Entry 9FIB (electron microscopy, 2.30 A resolution); this record covers chains B and Q of the 16 polymer chains in the assembly.

== Chain B ==
Molecule: 16S rRNA
Source organism: Escherichia coli
Sequence (1083 nucleotides; each row starts with the number of its first residue; note: 459 numbers in that range are skipped by the numbering (no residue carries them; nothing is unmodelled there)):
     1 AAAUUGAAGA GUUUGAUCAU GGCUCAGAUU GAACGCUGGC GGCAGGCCUA ACACAUGCAA
    61 GUCGAACGGU AACAGGAAGA AGCUUGCUUC UUUGCUGACG AGUGGCGGAC GGGUGAGUAA
   121 UGUCUGGGAA ACUGCCUGAU GGAGGGGGAU AACUACUGGA AACGGUAGCU AAUACCGCAU
   181 AACGUCGCAA GACCAAAGAG GGGGACCUUC GGGCCUCUUG CCAUCGGAUG UGCCCAGAUG
   241 GGAUUAGCUA GUAGGUGGGG UAACGGCUCA CCUAGGCGAC GAUCCCUAGC UGGUCUGAGA
   301 GGAUGACCAG CCACACUGGA ACUGAGACAC GGUCCAGACU CCUACGGGAG GCAGCAGUGG
   361 GGAAUAUUGC ACAAUGGGCG CAAGCCUGAU GCAGCCAUGC CGCGUGUAUG AAGAAGCCCU
   421 UCGGGUUGUA AAGUACUUUC AGCGGGGAGG AAGGGAGUAA AGUUAAUACC UUUGCUCAUU
   481 GACGUUACCC GCAGAAGAAG CACCGGCUAA CUCCGUGCCA GCAGCCXCGG UAAUACGGAG
   541 GGUGCAAGCG UUAAUCGGAA UUACUGGGCG UAAAGCGCAC GCAGGCGGUU UGUUAAGUCA
   601 GAUGUGAAAU CCCCGGGCUC AACCUGGGAA CUGCAUCUGA UACUGGCAAG CUUGAGUCUC
   661 GUAGAGGGGG GUAGAAUUCC AGGUGUAGCG GUGAAAUGCG UAGAGAUCUG GAGGAAUACC
   721 GGUGGCGAAG GCGGCCCCCU GGACGAAGAC UGACGCUCAG GUGCGAAAGC GUGGGGAGCA
   781 AACAGGAUUA GAUACCCUGG UAGUCCACGC CGUAAACGAU GUCGACUUGG AGGUUGUGCC
   841 CUUGAGGCGU GGCUUCCGGA GCUAACGCGU UAAGUCGACC GCCUGGGGAG UACGGCCGCA
   901 AGGUUAAAAC UCAAAUGAAU UGACGGGGG
  1389 CUUGUACACA CCGCCCGUXA CACCAUGGGA GUGGGUUGCA AAAGAAGUAG GUAGCUUAAC
  1449 CUUCGGGAGG GCGCUUACCA CUUUGUGAUU CAUGACUGGG GUGAAGUCGU AACAAGGUAA
  1509 CCGUAGGGGA ACCUGCGGUU GGAUCACCUC CUUA
Disordered / not traced: 79-92, 205-213, 841-845, 1389, 1534-1542
Modified / non-standard residues: PSU (pseudouridine-5'-monophosphate) at position 516, G7M (N7-methyl-guanosine-5'-monophosphate) at position 527, 4OC (4n,o2'-methylcytidine-5'-monophosphate) at position 1402, 5MC (5-methylcytidine-5'-monophosphate) at position 1407, UR3 (3-methyluridine-5'-monophoshate) at position 1498, 2MG (2N-methylguanosine-5'-monophosphate) at position 1516, MA6 (6N-dimethyladenosine-5'-monophoshate) at position 1518, MA6 (6N-dimethyladenosine-5'-monophoshate) at position 1519
Bound ions: K+ site 1: U5 (shared with 5 residues of chain D); K+ site 2: G11, U12, G21, G22; Mg2+ site 1 near G21 (its only coordinating residue here); Mg2+ site 2: C48, G115; Mg2+ site 3: A59, C386, U387; K+ site 3: G61, U62, G104, G105; Mg2+ site 4 near G100 (its only coordinating residue here); K+ site 4: G107, G324, G326; K+ site 5: G107, G108, G326; Mg2+ site 5: A109, G331; K+ site 6: C110, G111; Mg2+ site 6 near G111 (its only coordinating residue here); 18 more K+ sites not listed; 34 more Mg2+ sites not listed
Residues lining bound ligands: A1IC4 ((2S,3S)-2-[[(2S)-2-[[(2S,4S)-5-aminocarbonyloxy-4-oxidanyl-2-[[(2S,3R)-3-oxidanylpiperidin-2-yl]carbonylamino]pentanoyl]amino]-3-(1H-imidazol-4-yl)propanoyl]amino]-3-(2-chloranyl-1H-imidazol-4-yl)-3-oxidanyl-propanoic acid): U692, G693, U788, U789, G791, A792, A794, C795, C796, U1506
Reported in the primary citation:
  - binding site for A1IC4: G693, U788, U789, U1506

== Chain Q ==
Name: Small ribosomal subunit protein uS17
Source organism: Escherichia coli
Reference sequence: P0AG63 (RS17_ECOLI); numbering as in UniProt (aligned over 1-84)
Chain sequence (84 residues; numbered 1 to 84; the number before each row is that of its first residue):
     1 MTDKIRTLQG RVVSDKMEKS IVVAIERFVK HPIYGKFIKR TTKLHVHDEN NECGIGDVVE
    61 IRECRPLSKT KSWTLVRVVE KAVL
Disordered / not traced: 1-4, 83-84

== Interface between chain B and chain Q ==
Contacting residue pairs (64; chain B residue first):
  G127(B) - Arg6(Q)  hydrogen bond to the sugar
  G127(B) - Glu63(Q)  hydrogen bond to the base
  G128(B) - Glu63(Q)  sugar contact
  A129(B) - Arg65(Q)  phosphate contact
  A130(B) - Arg65(Q)  base contact
  A130(B) - Pro66(Q)  base contact
  C234(B) - Glu63(Q)  base contact
  C234(B) - Pro66(Q)  sugar contact
  C234(B) - Ser72(Q)  hydrogen bond to the sugar
  C235(B) - Glu63(Q)  sugar contact
  C235(B) - Ser72(Q)  sugar contact
  C235(B) - Trp73(Q)  hydrogen bond to the sugar
  A236(B) - Thr42(Q)  phosphate contact
  A236(B) - Leu44(Q)  phosphate contact
  G237(B) - Arg27(Q)  sugar contact
  G237(B) - Thr42(Q)  hydrogen bond to the phosphate
  A253(B) - Met17(Q)  hydrogen bond to the sugar
  A253(B) - Lys69(Q)  salt bridge to the phosphate
  A253(B) - Thr70(Q)  hydrogen bond to the phosphate
  G254(B) - Met17(Q)  sugar contact
  G254(B) - Glu18(Q)  hydrogen bond to the sugar
  G254(B) - Ser20(Q)  hydrogen bond to the sugar
  G254(B) - Ser68(Q)  hydrogen bond to the phosphate
  G254(B) - Lys69(Q)  hydrogen bond to the phosphate
  G254(B) - Thr70(Q)  hydrogen bond to the phosphate
  G254(B) - Lys71(Q)  hydrogen bond to the phosphate
  G255(B) - Glu18(Q)  sugar contact
  G255(B) - Lys19(Q)  phosphate contact
  G255(B) - Ser68(Q)  phosphate contact
  G255(B) - Lys71(Q)  salt bridge to the phosphate
  U256(B) - Lys19(Q)  salt bridge to the phosphate
  C264(B) - Arg65(Q)  hydrogen bond to the phosphate
  C264(B) - Pro66(Q)  hydrogen bond to the sugar
  G265(B) - Arg65(Q)  salt bridge to the phosphate
  G265(B) - Pro66(Q)  sugar contact
  G265(B) - Leu67(Q)  phosphate contact
  G265(B) - Ser68(Q)  hydrogen bond to the sugar
  G265(B) - Lys69(Q)  hydrogen bond to the sugar
  C267(B) - Lys69(Q)  phosphate contact
  G275(B) - Lys16(Q)  phosphate contact
  G275(B) - Met17(Q)  sugar contact
  G276(B) - Ser14(Q)  hydrogen bond to the phosphate
  G276(B) - Met17(Q)  sugar contact
  G276(B) - Val22(Q)  phosphate contact
  G276(B) - His45(Q)  hydrogen bond to the phosphate
  C277(B) - Val22(Q)  phosphate contact
  C277(B) - Lys43(Q)  salt bridge to the phosphate
  C277(B) - His45(Q)  salt bridge to the phosphate
  G278(B) - Lys43(Q)  salt bridge to the phosphate
  C280(B) - Glu26(Q)  hydrogen bond to the base
  C280(B) - Lys39(Q)  base contact
  C280(B) - Arg40(Q)  hydrogen bond to the sugar
  C280(B) - Thr41(Q)  hydrogen bond to the base
  C564(B) - Ile33(Q)  sugar contact
  C564(B) - Tyr34(Q)  sugar contact
  G585(B) - Lys36(Q)  hydrogen bond to the phosphate
  G585(B) - Lys39(Q)  salt bridge to the phosphate
  C586(B) - Lys36(Q)  salt bridge to the phosphate
  G597(B) - Phe28(Q)  sugar contact
  G597(B) - Phe37(Q)  sugar contact
  U598(B) - Phe37(Q)  phosphate contact
  A635(B) - Arg6(Q)  hydrogen bond to the phosphate
  U636(B) - Arg6(Q)  salt bridge to the phosphate
  C879(B) - Lys36(Q)  salt bridge to the phosphate
Other interface residues (no listed pair), chain B (32 interface residues in all): A238, G266, C272, U273
Other interface residues (no listed pair), chain Q (33 interface residues in all): His47

== In short ==
32 residues of chain B face 33 of chain Q across their interface; the contacts include 24 hydrogen bonds and
11 salt bridges. Polar pairs include G127(B)-Glu63(Q), C280(B)-Glu26(Q) and C280(B)-Thr41(Q). Ligands of chain
B: compound A1IC4. From the paper: a binding site for A1IC4 at G693(B), U788(B) and U789(B) among others.
Chain B is 16S rRNA and chain Q is Small ribosomal subunit protein uS17, both from Escherichia coli; the
structure, Structure of 30S-IF1-IF3-mRNA-GE81112A complex, was determined by electron microscopy, deposited
together with 9FCO, 9FDA and 9G06.
